PDB entry 8SMY | electron microscopy, 3.20 A resolution | chains A and J of the 12 polymer chains in the assembly

# Chain A
Protein: Histone H3.1
From: Homo sapiens
UniProt: P68431 (H31_HUMAN); residues 0-135 here correspond to UniProt positions 1-136 (UniProt number = residue number + 1)
Amino-acid sequence (140 residues; each row starts with the number of its first residue; numbers below 1 keep their minus sign (Gly-4 is residue -4)):
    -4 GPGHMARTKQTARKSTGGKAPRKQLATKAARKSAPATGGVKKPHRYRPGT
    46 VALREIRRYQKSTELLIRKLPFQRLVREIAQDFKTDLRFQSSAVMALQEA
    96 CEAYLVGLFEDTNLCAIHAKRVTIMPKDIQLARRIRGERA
Unresolved in the structure: -4 to 36
Differences from the reference sequence: expression tag (-4 to -1)
Curated features (UniProtKB/Swiss-Prot):
  - modified residue: Arg2 (Asymmetric dimethylarginine), Thr3 (Phosphothreonine), Lys4 (Allysine), Gln5 (5-glutamyl dopamine), Thr6 (Phosphothreonine), Arg8 (Citrulline), Lys9 (N6,N6,N6-trimethyllysine), Ser10 (ADP-ribosylserine), Thr11 (Phosphothreonine), Lys14 (N6-(2-hydroxyisobutyryl)lysine), Arg17 (Asymmetric dimethylarginine), Lys18 (N6-(2-hydroxyisobutyryl)lysine), Lys23 (N6-(2-hydroxyisobutyryl)lysine), Arg26 (Citrulline), Lys27 (N6,N6,N6-trimethyllysine), Ser28 (ADP-ribosylserine), Lys36 (N6,N6,N6-trimethyllysine), Lys37 (N6-methyllysine), Tyr41 (Phosphotyrosine), Lys56 (N6,N6,N6-trimethyllysine) and 8 more in UniProt
  - lipidation: Lys18 (N6-decanoyllysine)

# Chain J
Molecule: 147-nt DNA strand
From: Homo sapiens
Sequence (147 nucleotides; each row starts with the number of its first residue; numbers below 1 keep their minus sign (DA-73 is residue -73)):
   -73 ATCGGATGTATATATCTGACACGTGCCTGGAGACTAGGGAGTAATCCCCT
   -23 TGGCGGTTAAAACGCGGGGGACAGCGCGTACGTGCGTTTAAGCGGTGCTA
    27 GAGCTGTCTACGACCAATTGAGCGGCCTCGGCACCGGGATTCTCGAT

# Interface between chain A and chain J
Pairs across the interface (22):
  Arg40(A) with DG8(J), base contact; DT9(J), hydrogen bond to the base; DG10(J), hydrogen bond to the sugar
  Tyr41(A) with DT9(J), sugar contact; DG10(J), hydrogen bond to the phosphate
  Pro43(A) with DG8(J), phosphate contact; DT9(J), phosphate contact
  Gly44(A) with DG8(J), phosphate contact; DT9(J), hydrogen bond to the phosphate
  Thr45(A) with DT9(J), phosphate contact
  Val46(A) with DT9(J), hydrogen bond to the phosphate
  Ala47(A) with DT9(J), hydrogen bond to the phosphate
  Arg49(A) with DG-66(J), sugar contact; DT-65(J), salt bridge to the phosphate
  Arg63(A) with DA17(J), phosphate contact; DG18(J), salt bridge to the phosphate
  Lys64(A) with DG18(J), phosphate contact
  Leu65(A) with DA17(J), phosphate contact; DG18(J), phosphate contact
  Pro66(A) with DA17(J), sugar contact
  Arg69(A) with DA17(J), salt bridge to the phosphate
  Arg83(A) with DG27(J), sugar contact
Other interface residues (no listed pair), chain A (17 interface residues in all): His39, Arg42, Lys56
Other interface residues (no listed pair), chain J (12 interface residues in all): DA-68, DT-67, DA-64, DA26

# In short
17 residues of chain A face 12 of chain J across their interface; the contacts include 6 hydrogen bonds and 3
salt bridges. Among the polar pairs are Arg40(A)-DT9(J), Arg40(A)-DG10(J) and Tyr41(A)-DG10(J).
Here chain A is Histone H3.1 and chain J is a 147-nt DNA strand, both from Homo sapiens. Entry 8SMY (Cryo-EM
structure of the human nucleosome core particle in complex with RNF168 and UbcH5c~Ub (UbcH5c chemically ...)
was determined by electron microscopy, deposited together with 8SMW, 8SMX, 8SMZ, 8SN0, 8SN1, 8SN2 and 3
further entries.
